PDB entry 4Y1D | X-ray diffraction, 1.93 A resolution | chains A and B of the 3 polymer chains in the assembly

Chain A (and B):
Name: Integrase
From: Human immunodeficiency virus 1
Notes: chain B of this document is another copy of the same molecule, construct and numbering; everything in this record applies to it too
Reference sequence: F2WR39 (F2WR39_9HIV1); residues 50-212 here = UniProt positions 50-212
Sequence (167 residues; row label = number of the first residue in the row):
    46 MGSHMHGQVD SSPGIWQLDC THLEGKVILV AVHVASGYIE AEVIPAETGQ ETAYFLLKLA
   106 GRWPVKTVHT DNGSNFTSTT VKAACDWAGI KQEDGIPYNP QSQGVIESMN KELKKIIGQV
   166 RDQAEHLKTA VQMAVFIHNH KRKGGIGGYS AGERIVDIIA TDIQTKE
Not modelled in the structure: 46-56, 139-150, 210-212 (chain B: 46-56, 146-150, 189-192, 208-212)
Differences from the reference sequence: initiating methionine (46); expression tag (47-49); engineered mutation S56 (Cys in F2WR39), D131 (Trp in F2WR39), D139 (Phe in F2WR39), H185 (Phe in F2WR39)
Metal / ion sites: Cd2+ site 1: C65, H67, E92; Cd2+ site 2: C65, E92, D116; Cd2+ site 3: D131 (shared with C65(B), H67(B), E92(B) of chain B)

Chain A / chain B interface:
Residue-residue contacts (50):
  Y83(A) with R107(B)
  E85(A) with R107(B), salt bridge
  A86(A) with R107(B), hydrogen bond (backbone-side chain)
  E87(A) with Y99(B), hydrogen bond; K103(B), salt bridge
  Y99(A) with E87(B); K173(B); Q177(B), hydrogen bond
  L102(A) with T174(B)
  K103(A) with E87(B), salt bridge; Q177(B)
  A105(A) with F181(B); H185(B)
  G106(A) with F181(B); N184(B), hydrogen bond (backbone-side chain)
  R107(A) with Y83(B); E85(B), salt bridge; W108(B)
  W108(A) with W108(B), hydrophobic
  W132(A) with Q168(B); M178(B); F181(B), hydrophobic
  A133(A) with F181(B)
  K173(A) with Y99(B)
  T174(A) with L102(B)
  Q177(A) with Y99(B), hydrogen bond; L102(B); K103(B); R107(B), hydrogen bond
  M178(A) with W132(B)
  V180(A) with R107(B)
  F181(A) with A105(B); G106(B); W132(B), hydrophobic; A133(B)
  N184(A) with G106(B), hydrogen bond (side chain-backbone)
  H185(A) with A105(B), hydrogen bond (side chain-backbone); G106(B); W108(B)
  Y194(A) with D207(B)
  V201(A) with V201(B); A205(B), hydrophobic
  D202(A) with A205(B); T206(B), hydrogen bond (side chain-backbone); D207(B), hydrogen bond (side chain-backbone)
  I204(A) with V201(B), hydrophobic
  A205(A) with V201(B), hydrophobic; A205(B), hydrophobic
  I208(A) with E198(B); V201(B), hydrophobic
Interface residues without a listed pair, chain A (31 interface residues in all): E96, H171, I182, E198
Interface residues without a listed pair, chain B (32 interface residues in all): Q95, E96, P109, I182, Y194, D202, I204

Overview:
31 residues of chain A and 32 residues of chain B are in contact; the contacts include 10 hydrogen bonds and 4
salt bridges. Among the polar pairs are E85(A)-R107(B), E87(A)-K103(B) and A86(A)-R107(B). C65(A), H67(A) and
E92(A) form the Cd2+ site 1.
Chain A and chain B are both Integrase (Human immunodeficiency virus 1); the structure, Cyclic hexapeptide
cyc[NdPopPKID] in complex with HIV-1 integrase core domain, was determined by X-ray diffraction.
